PDB entry 7SFU | electron microscopy, 4.20 A resolution (low resolution: residue-level contacts below are approximate; hydrogen-bond / salt-bridge calls are withheld) | chains G and H of the 12 polymer chains in the assembly

# Chain G
Name: Spike glycoprotein E1
Organism: Venezuelan equine encephalitis virus (strain TC-83)
UniProt: P05674 (POLS_EEVV8); residues 1-442 here correspond to UniProt positions 813-1254 (UniProt number = residue number + 812)
Amino-acid sequence (442 residues; each row starts with the number of its first residue):
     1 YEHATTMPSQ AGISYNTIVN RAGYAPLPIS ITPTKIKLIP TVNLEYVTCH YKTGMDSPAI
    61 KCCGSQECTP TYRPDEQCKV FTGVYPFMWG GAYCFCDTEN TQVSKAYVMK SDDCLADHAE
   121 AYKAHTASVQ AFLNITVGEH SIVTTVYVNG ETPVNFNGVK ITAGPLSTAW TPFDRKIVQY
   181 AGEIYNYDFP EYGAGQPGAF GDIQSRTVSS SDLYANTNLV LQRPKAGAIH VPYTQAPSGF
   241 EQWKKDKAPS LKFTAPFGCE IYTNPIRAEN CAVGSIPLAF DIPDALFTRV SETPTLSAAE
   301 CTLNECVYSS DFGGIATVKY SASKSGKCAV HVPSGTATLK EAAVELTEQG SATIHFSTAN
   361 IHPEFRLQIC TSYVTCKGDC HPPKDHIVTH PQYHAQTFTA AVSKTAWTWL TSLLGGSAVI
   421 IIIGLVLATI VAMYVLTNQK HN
Curated features (UniProtKB/Swiss-Prot):
  - region: V84 to T101 (E1 fusion peptide loop)
  - glycosylation: N134 (N-linked (GlcNAc...) asparagine)
Cystine bridges: C49-C114, C62-C94, C63-C96, C301-C376, C306-C380, C328-C370
Glycans and other covalent adducts: N-acetylglucosamine (NAG) linked to N134

# Chain H
Name: Spike glycoprotein E2
Organism: Venezuelan equine encephalitis virus (strain TC-83)
UniProt: P05674 (POLS_EEVV8); residues 1-423 here correspond to UniProt positions 335-757 (UniProt number = residue number + 334)
Amino-acid sequence (423 residues; numbered 1 to 423; the number before each row is that of its first residue):
     1 STEELFNEYK LTRPYMARCI RCAVGSCHSP IAIEAVKSDG HDGYVRLQTS SQYGLDSSGN
    61 LKGRTMRYDM HGTIKEIPLH QVSLYTSRPC HIVDGHGYFL LARCPAGDSI TMEFKKDSVR
   121 HSCSVPYEVK FNPVGRELYT HPPEHGVEQA CQVYAHDAQN RGAYVEMHLP GSEVDSSLVS
   181 LSGSSVTVTP PDGTSALVEC ECGGTKISET INKTKQFSQC TKKEQCRAYR LQNDKWVYNS
   241 DKLPKAAGAT LKGKLHVPFL LADGKCTVPL APEPMITFGF RSVSLKLHPK NPTYLITRQL
   301 ADEPHYTHEL ISEPAVRNFT VTEKGWEFVW GNHPPKRFWA QETAPGNPHG LPHEVITHYY
   361 HRYPMSTILG LSICAAIATV SVAASTWLFC RSRVACLTPY RLTPNARIPF CLAVLCCART
   421 ARA
Curated features (UniProtKB/Swiss-Prot):
  - site: Y44 (Interaction with host receptor LDLRAD3), V93 (Interaction with host receptor LDLRAD3), V153 (Interaction with host receptor LDLRAD3), A155 (Interaction with host receptor LDLRAD3), H156 (Interaction with host receptor LDLRAD3), A262 (Interaction with host receptor LDLRAD3), A423 (Cleavage)
  - lipidation (S-palmitoyl cysteine): C396, C416, C417
  - glycosylation (N-linked (GlcNAc...) asparagine): N212, N318
Cystine bridges: C19-C123, C22-C27, C90-C104, C151-C266, C200-C226, C202-C220, C396-C417
Glycans and other covalent adducts: N-acetylglucosamine (NAG) linked to N212
From the paper describing this entry:
  - mutagenesis - S184G, S184R (>90% reduction): decreased binding to mVEEV-71
  - mutagenesis - D94A: decreased binding to mVEEV-68
  - mutagenesis - N332A: abolished binding to mVEEV-43
  - mutagenesis - N332A: abolished binding to group I mAbs

# How chain G and chain H interact
Pairs across the interface - 110 pairs, chain G then chain H:
  H50(G) with D39(H)
  K52(G) with Q48(H)
  M55(G) with N239(H); D241(H)
  D56(G) with N239(H); D241(H)
  S57(G) with N239(H); S240(H); L243(H); P244(H); K245(H)
  P58(G) with D241(H); L243(H); P244(H); K245(H)
  I60(G) with P244(H)
  C62(G) with R227(H)
  C63(G) with R227(H)
  F87(G) with H28(H)
  M88(G) with H28(H); V174(H)
  W89(G) with M16(H); H28(H); H71(H); V174(H); D175(H)
  G90(G) with V174(H); D175(H); S176(H)
  G91(G) with S176(H)
  A92(G) with V174(H)
  Y93(G) with S172(H); V174(H); Y229(H)
  C94(G) with R227(H)
  F95(G) with E224(H); R227(H)
  C96(G) with R227(H)
  M109(G) with E166(H)
  S111(G) with K37(H)
  D112(G) with R46(H); A163(H)
  D113(G) with K37(H); L260(H); L261(H)
  L115(G) with G162(H)
  A116(G) with L261(H)
  D117(G) with D39(H); L261(H)
  K225(G) with R18(H)
  I229(G) with K242(H); L243(H); P244(H)
  H230(G) with D241(H)
  V231(G) with D241(H)
  K247(G) with H308(H)
  P249(G) with Y306(H)
  K252(G) with R298(H)
  F253(G) with R136(H); I296(H); R298(H)
  T254(G) with R298(H); Y306(H)
  A255(G) with R298(H)
  P256(G) with D302(H)
  F257(G) with L300(H); A301(H); D302(H)
  G258(G) with R337(H)
  S309(G) with Q341(H)
  S310(G) with Q341(H)
  P383(G) with Q341(H); E342(H)
  K384(G) with T343(H)
  D385(G) with Q341(H); T343(H)
  H386(G) with G279(H); F280(H); Q341(H); T343(H)
  I387(G) with F278(H); V283(H); F338(H); W339(H)
  V388(G) with W339(H); Q341(H)
  T389(G) with W339(H)
  H390(G) with W339(H)
  P391(G) with W339(H)
  V402(G) with N347(H); Y359(H)
  W409(G) with P352(H)
  L413(G) with C374(H)
  L414(G) with C374(H); I377(H)
  S417(G) with A378(H); S381(H)
  I420(G) with S381(H); S385(H)
  I421(G) with S381(H); A384(H)
  G424(G) with L388(H)
  L425(G) with L388(H)
  L427(G) with F389(H)
  V431(G) with S392(H); A395(H)
  Y434(G) with C411(H)
  V435(G) with A395(H)
  N438(G) with P399(H); Y400(H)
Interface residues without a listed pair, chain G (73 interface residues in all): A59, A228, K244, C259, P382, T397, T405, A418, A428
Interface residues without a listed pair, chain H (76 interface residues in all): G72, Y154, C226, Y238, Y294, P304, V321, V329, A340, A344, P348, H349, Y363, R391, L415

# Summary
73 residues of chain G and 76 residues of chain H are in contact. From the paper: S184G and S184R of chain H
reduce binding to mVEEV-71; D94A of chain H reduces binding to mVEEV-68.
Chain G is Spike glycoprotein E1 and chain H is Spike glycoprotein E2, both from Venezuelan equine
encephalitis virus (strain TC-83); the structure, CryoEM structure of Venezuelan Equine Encephalitis virus
(VEEV) TC-83 strain VLP, was determined by electron microscopy.
